PDB entry 7XOD | electron microscopy, 3.27 A resolution | chains A and C of the 12 polymer chains in the assembly

# Chain A (and C)
Name: Spike glycoprotein
Organism: Severe acute respiratory syndrome coronavirus 2
Notes: chain C of this document is another copy of the same molecule, construct and numbering; everything in this record applies to it too
UniProt: P0DTC2 (SPIKE_SARS2); aligned to UniProt positions 1-1270 over residues 4-1273 (the alignment contains insertions or deletions, so no single offset holds)
Amino-acid sequence (1270 residues; row label = number of the first residue in the row):
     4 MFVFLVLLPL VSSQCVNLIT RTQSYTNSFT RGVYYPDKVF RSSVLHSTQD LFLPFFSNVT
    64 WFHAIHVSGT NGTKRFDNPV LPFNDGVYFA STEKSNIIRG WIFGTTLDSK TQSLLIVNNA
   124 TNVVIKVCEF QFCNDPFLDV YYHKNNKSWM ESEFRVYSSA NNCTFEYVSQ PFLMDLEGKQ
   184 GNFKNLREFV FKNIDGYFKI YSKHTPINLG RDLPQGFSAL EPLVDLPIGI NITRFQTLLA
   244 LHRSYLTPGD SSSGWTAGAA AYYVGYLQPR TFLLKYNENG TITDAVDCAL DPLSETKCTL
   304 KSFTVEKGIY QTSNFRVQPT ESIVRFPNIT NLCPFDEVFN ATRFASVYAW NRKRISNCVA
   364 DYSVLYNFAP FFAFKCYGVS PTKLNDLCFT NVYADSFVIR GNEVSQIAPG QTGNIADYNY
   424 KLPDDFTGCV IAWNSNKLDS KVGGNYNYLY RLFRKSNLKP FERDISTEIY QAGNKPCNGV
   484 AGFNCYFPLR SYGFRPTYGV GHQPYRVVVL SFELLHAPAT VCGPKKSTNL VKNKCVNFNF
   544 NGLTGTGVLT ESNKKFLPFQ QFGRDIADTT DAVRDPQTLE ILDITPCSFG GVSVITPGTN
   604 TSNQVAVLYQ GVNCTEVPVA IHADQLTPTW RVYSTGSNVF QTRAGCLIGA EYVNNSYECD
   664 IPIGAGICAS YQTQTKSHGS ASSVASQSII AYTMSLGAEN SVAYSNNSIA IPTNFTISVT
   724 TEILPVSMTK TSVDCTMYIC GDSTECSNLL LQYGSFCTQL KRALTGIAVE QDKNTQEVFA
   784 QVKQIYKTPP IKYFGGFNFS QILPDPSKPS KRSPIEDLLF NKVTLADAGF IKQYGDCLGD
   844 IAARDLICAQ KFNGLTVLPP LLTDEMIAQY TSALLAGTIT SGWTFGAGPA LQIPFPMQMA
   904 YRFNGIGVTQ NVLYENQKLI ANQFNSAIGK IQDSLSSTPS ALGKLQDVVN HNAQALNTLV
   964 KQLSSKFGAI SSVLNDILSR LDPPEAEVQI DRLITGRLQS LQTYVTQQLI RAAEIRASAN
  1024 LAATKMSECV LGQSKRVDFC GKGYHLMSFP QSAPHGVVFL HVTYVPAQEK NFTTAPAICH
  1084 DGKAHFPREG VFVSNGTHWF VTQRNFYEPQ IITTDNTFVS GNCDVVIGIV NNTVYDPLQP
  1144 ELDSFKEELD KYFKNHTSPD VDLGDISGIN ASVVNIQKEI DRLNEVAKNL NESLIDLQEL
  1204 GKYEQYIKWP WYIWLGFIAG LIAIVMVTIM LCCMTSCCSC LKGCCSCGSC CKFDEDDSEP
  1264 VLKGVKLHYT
Not modelled in the structure: 4-26, 71-79, 143-156, 177-186, 211-214, 621-639, 677-689, 829-853, 1147-1273 (chain C: 4-26, 71-79, 143-156, 177-186, 211-214, 621-640, 677-689, 829-854, 1147-1273)
Disulfides: C131-C166, C291-C301, C379-C432, C391-C525, C480-C488, C538-C590, C617-C649, C662-C671, C738-C760, C743-C749, C1032-C1043, C1082-C1126
Covalent attachments: N-acetylglucosamine (NAG) linked to N165, N234, N282, N331, N603, N616, N657, N709, N717, N801, N1074, N1098
Sequence notes: variant I22 (Thr19 in P0DTC2), S27 (Ala in P0DTC2), D142 (Gly in P0DTC2), G213 (Val in P0DTC2), D339 (Gly in P0DTC2), F371 (Ser in P0DTC2), P373 (Ser in P0DTC2), F375 (Ser in P0DTC2), A376 (Thr in P0DTC2), N405 (Asp in P0DTC2), S408 (Arg in P0DTC2), N417 (Lys in P0DTC2), K440 (Asn in P0DTC2), N477 (Ser in P0DTC2), K478 (Thr in P0DTC2), A484 (Glu in P0DTC2), R493 (Gln in P0DTC2), R498 (Gln in P0DTC2), Y501 (Asn in P0DTC2), H505 (Tyr in P0DTC2), G614 (Asp in P0DTC2), Y655 (His in P0DTC2), K679 (Asn in P0DTC2), H681 (Pro in P0DTC2), K764 (Asn in P0DTC2), Y796 (Asp in P0DTC2), H954 (Gln in P0DTC2), K969 (Asn in P0DTC2); engineered mutation G682 (Arg in P0DTC2), S683 (Arg in P0DTC2), S685 (Arg in P0DTC2), P817 (Phe in P0DTC2), P892 (Ala in P0DTC2), P899 (Ala in P0DTC2), P942 (Ala in P0DTC2), P986 (Lys in P0DTC2), P987 (Val in P0DTC2)
Swiss-Prot annotation at these positions:
  - lipidation (S-palmitoyl cysteine): C1243, C1250, C1253
  - glycosylation (N-linked (GlcNAc...) asparagine): N20 (complex), N125 (hybrid), N334 (complex), N606 (hybrid)

# How chain A and chain C interact
Pairs across the interface (124):
  K41(A) - F562(C)
  K41(A) - Q563(C)
  V42(A) - F565(C)
  V42(A) - R567(C)
  F43(A) - K557(C)
  F43(A) - K558(C)
  F43(A) - F559(C)  hydrophobic
  F43(A) - Q563(C)
  F43(A) - F565(C)  hydrogen bond (backbone-backbone)
  F43(A) - G566(C)
  F43(A) - R567(C)  hydrogen bond (backbone-backbone)
  V47(A) - I569(C)  hydrophobic
  E224(A) - F562(C)
  P225(A) - F562(C)
  N370(A) - F486(C)
  F371(A) - F486(C)
  S383(A) - F456(C)
  K386(A) - Y421(C)  hydrogen bond
  S735(A) - Q314(C)
  D737(A) - N317(C)  hydrogen bond
  D745(A) - T549(C)  hydrogen bond
  Q755(A) - S968(C)  hydrogen bond (backbone-side chain)
  Q755(A) - K969(C)
  Q755(A) - F970(C)
  Y756(A) - S968(C)
  G757(A) - S968(C)  hydrogen bond (backbone-side chain)
  S758(A) - T961(C)
  F759(A) - Q965(C)
  Q762(A) - T961(C)  hydrogen bond
  Q762(A) - Q965(C)
  K764(A) - Q314(C)
  R765(A) - Q957(C)  hydrogen bond
  K786(A) - L699(C)
  Q787(A) - A701(C)
  Q787(A) - N703(C)
  I788(A) - L699(C)
  I788(A) - A701(C)  hydrogen bond (backbone-backbone)
  I788(A) - E702(C)
  I788(A) - N703(C)  hydrogen bond (backbone-backbone)
  Y789(A) - N703(C)
  K790(A) - N703(C)
  K790(A) - S704(C)
  P792(A) - Y707(C)  hydrophobic
  Y796(A) - Y707(C)
  F797(A) - Y707(C)
  K854(A) - F592(C)
  L861(A) - Q613(C)
  P862(A) - A647(C)  hydrophobic
  P863(A) - A668(C)  hydrogen bond (backbone-backbone)
  L864(A) - P665(C)  hydrophobic
  L864(A) - A668(C)
  L864(A) - G669(C)  hydrogen bond (backbone-backbone)
  L864(A) - M697(C)  hydrophobic
  T866(A) - A668(C)
  T866(A) - G669(C)
  M869(A) - G669(C)
  M869(A) - T696(C)
  M869(A) - M697(C)  hydrophobic
  M869(A) - L699(C)
  Q872(A) - L699(C)
  Y873(A) - L699(C)
  T883(A) - V705(C)
  T883(A) - Y707(C)
  W886(A) - Y1047(C)  hydrogen bond
  A890(A) - G1046(C)
  A890(A) - Y1047(C)  hydrophobic
  A890(A) - V1068(C)
  P892(A) - V1068(C)
  P892(A) - P1069(C)
  P892(A) - E1072(C)
  L894(A) - A713(C)
  L894(A) - P715(C)
  L894(A) - E1072(C)
  Q895(A) - V705(C)
  Q895(A) - A706(C)
  Q895(A) - S711(C)
  Q895(A) - I712(C)
  Q895(A) - A713(C)  hydrogen bond (backbone-backbone)
  Q895(A) - N1074(C)  hydrogen bond
  I896(A) - Y707(C)
  I896(A) - I712(C)  hydrophobic
  P897(A) - Y707(C)  hydrophobic
  P897(A) - S708(C)
  P897(A) - N709(C)
  P897(A) - S711(C)
  P897(A) - I712(C)
  F898(A) - Y707(C)
  M900(A) - T1077(C)
  M900(A) - A1078(C)
  M900(A) - P1079(C)
  Y904(A) - V1094(C)
  Y904(A) - R1107(C)
  Q913(A) - P1090(C)
  N914(A) - S1123(C)  hydrogen bond
  Y917(A) - P1079(C)  hydrophobic
  Y917(A) - F1089(C)  hydrophobic
  Y917(A) - V1129(C)
  E918(A) - V1128(C)
  V963(A) - A570(C)
  N978(A) - T547(C)
  D979(A) - H519(C)
  L981(A) - K386(C)  hydrogen bond (backbone-side chain)
  S982(A) - K386(C)  hydrogen bond (backbone-side chain)
  S982(A) - L390(C)
  R983(A) - G381(C)  hydrogen bond (side chain-backbone)
  R983(A) - V382(C)
  R983(A) - S383(C)  hydrogen bond (backbone-backbone)
  R983(A) - K386(C)
  R983(A) - L517(C)
  L984(A) - G381(C)
  L984(A) - K386(C)  hydrogen bond (backbone-side chain)
  D985(A) - S383(C)  hydrogen bond
  Q1005(A) - T1006(C)
  T1009(A) - T1009(C)
  L1012(A) - Q1010(C)
  L1012(A) - I1013(C)  hydrophobic
  R1019(A) - E1017(C)  salt bridge
  T1027(A) - R1039(C)
  S1030(A) - V1040(C)  hydrogen bond (side chain-backbone)
  S1030(A) - D1041(C)
  E1031(A) - R1039(C)  salt bridge
  L1034(A) - V1040(C)  hydrophobic
  G1035(A) - V1040(C)
  R1039(A) - R1039(C)
Interface residues without a listed pair, chain A (89 interface residues in all): Y38, R44, P230, N282, F374, F377, G857, L865, G891, N907, K964, S967, E988, D994, R1091, L1141, E1144, L1145
Interface residues without a listed pair, chain C (97 interface residues in all): Y396, T430, L546, G548, L560, Q564, R646, I666, G667, I670, C671, G700, I714, G971, R995, F1042, R1091, E1092, F1121, L1141, D1146

# Summary
Chain A and chain C form an interface of 89 and 97 residues respectively; the contacts include 24 hydrogen
bonds and 2 salt bridges. Among the polar pairs are R1019(A)-E1017(C), E1031(A)-R1039(C) and K386(A)-Y421(C).
Chain A and chain C are both Spike glycoprotein (Severe acute respiratory syndrome coronavirus 2); the
structure, SARS-CoV-2 Omicron BA.2 Variant Spike Trimer with three JMB2002 Fab Bound, was determined by
electron microscopy together with 7XO4, 7XO5, 7XO6, 7XO7, 7XO8, 7XO9 and 3 further entries from the same
study.
